PDB entry 6IFM | X-ray diffraction, 2.80 A resolution | chains F and M of the 10 polymer chains in the assembly

[Chain F]
Molecule: Antitoxin VapB
From: Salmonella enterica subsp. enterica serovar Typhimurium str. LT2
UniProtKB: Q7CPV2 (VAPB_SALTY); numbering as in UniProt (aligned over 1-68)
Amino-acid sequence (68 residues; row label = number of the first residue in the row):
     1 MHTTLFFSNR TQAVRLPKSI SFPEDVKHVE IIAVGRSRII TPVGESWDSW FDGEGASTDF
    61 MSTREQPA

[Chain M]
Molecule: DNA forward
Sequence (27 nucleotides; each row starts with the number of its first residue):
     1 CCTGTATATC TCTTTGACAT ATACATC

[Chain F / chain M interface]
Pairs across the interface (10; chain F residue first):
  Thr4(F) - DT5(M)  hydrogen bond to the phosphate
  Phe6(F) - DT7(M)  base contact
  Phe7(F) - DT7(M)  base contact
  Asn9(F) - DT9(M)  base contact
  Asn9(F) - DC10(M)  base contact
  Arg15(F) - DT5(M)  salt bridge to the phosphate
  Arg15(F) - DA6(M)  salt bridge to the phosphate
  Pro17(F) - DG4(M)  phosphate contact
  Lys18(F) - DT3(M)  salt bridge to the phosphate
  Lys18(F) - DG4(M)  hydrogen bond to the phosphate
Interface residues without a listed pair, chain F (9 interface residues in all): Ser8, Leu16
Interface residues without a listed pair, chain M (8 interface residues in all): DA8

[Summary]
The interface between chain F and chain M involves 9 residues on one side and 8 on the other; the contacts
include 2 hydrogen bonds and 3 salt bridges. Among the polar pairs are Thr4(F)-DT5(M), Lys18(F)-DG4(M) and
Arg15(F)-DT5(M).
Chain F is Antitoxin VapB (Salmonella enterica subsp. enterica serovar Typhimurium str. LT2) and chain M is
DNA forward; the structure, Crystal structure of DNA bound VapBC from Salmonella typhimurium, was determined
by X-ray diffraction, deposited together with 6IFC.
